PDB entry 5WZF | X-ray diffraction, 1.75 A resolution | chains A and B

[Chain A]
Molecule: 23S rRNA-specific endonuclease VapC20
Source organism: Mycobacterium tuberculosis H37Rv
Notes: EC 3.1.-.-
Reference sequence: P95004 (VPC20_MYCTU); residue numbers follow UniProt; this construct covers 2-131
Chain sequence (144 residues; each row starts with the number of its first residue; numbers below 1 keep their minus sign (Met-12 is residue -12)):
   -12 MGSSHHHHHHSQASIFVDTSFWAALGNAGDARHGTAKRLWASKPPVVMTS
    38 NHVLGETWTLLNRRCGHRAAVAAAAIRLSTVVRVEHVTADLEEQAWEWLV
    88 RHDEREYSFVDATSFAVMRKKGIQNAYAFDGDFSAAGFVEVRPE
Disordered / not traced: -12 to 0, 131
Construct notes: initiating methionine (-12); expression tag (-11 to 1)
Swiss-Prot annotation at these positions:
  - binding site (Mg(2+)): Asp5, Asp98
  - mutagenesis: Asp5 (D5A: Loss of 23S rRNA cleavage)

[Chain B]
Molecule: 23S rRNA-specific endonuclease VapC20
Source organism: Mycobacterium tuberculosis H37Rv
Notes: EC 3.1.-.-
Reference sequence: P95004 (VPC20_MYCTU); residues 2-131 here = UniProt positions 2-131
Chain sequence (144 residues; numbered -12 to 131; the number before each row is that of its first residue; numbers below 1 keep their minus sign (Met-12 is residue -12)):
   -12 MGSSHHHHHHSQASIFVDTSFWAALGNAGDARHGTAKRLWASKPPVVMTS
    38 NHVLGETWTLLNRRCGHRAAVAAAAIRLSTVVRVEHVTADLEEQAWEWLV
    88 RHDEREYSFVDATSFAVMRKKGIQNAYAFDGDFSAAGFVEVRPE
Disordered / not traced: -12 to -1, 131
Construct notes: initiating methionine (-12); expression tag (-11 to 1)
Modified residues: Cys52 (S-hydroxycysteine; CSO)
Swiss-Prot annotation at these positions:
  - binding site (Mg(2+)): Asp5, Asp98
  - mutagenesis: Asp5 (D5A: Loss of 23S rRNA cleavage)

[Interface between chain A and chain B]
Residue-residue contacts (50):
  Asn38(A) - Glu79(B)  hydrogen bond
  His39(A) - His39(B)
  Leu41(A) - Trp83(B)
  Gly42(A) - Trp83(B)
  Gly42(A) - Phe96(B)
  Trp45(A) - Trp83(B)  hydrophobic
  Trp45(A) - Leu86(B)
  Trp45(A) - Tyr94(B)  hydrogen bond (side chain-backbone)
  Trp45(A) - Phe96(B)
  Thr46(A) - Ser95(B)
  Thr46(A) - Phe96(B)  hydrogen bond (side chain-backbone)
  Asn49(A) - Glu93(B)
  Asn49(A) - Tyr94(B)  hydrogen bond (side chain-backbone)
  Arg50(A) - Glu93(B)  salt bridge
  His54(A) - Leu86(B)  hydrogen bond (side chain-backbone)
  His54(A) - Val87(B)  hydrogen bond (side chain-backbone)
  His54(A) - Asp90(B)
  Ala61(A) - Trp83(B)  hydrophobic
  Arg64(A) - Glu80(B)  salt bridge
  Arg64(A) - Trp83(B)
  His73(A) - His73(B)  hydrogen bond
  His73(A) - Val74(B)
  His73(A) - Thr75(B)
  His73(A) - Ala76(B)
  His73(A) - Glu79(B)  salt bridge
  Val74(A) - His73(B)
  Thr75(A) - His73(B)
  Ala76(A) - His73(B)
  Glu79(A) - Asn38(B)  hydrogen bond
  Glu79(A) - His73(B)  salt bridge
  Glu80(A) - Arg64(B)  salt bridge
  Trp83(A) - Leu41(B)
  Trp83(A) - Gly42(B)
  Trp83(A) - Trp45(B)  hydrophobic
  Trp83(A) - Ala61(B)  hydrophobic
  Trp83(A) - Arg64(B)
  Glu84(A) - Arg64(B)
  Leu86(A) - Trp45(B)
  Leu86(A) - His54(B)  hydrogen bond (backbone-side chain)
  Val87(A) - His54(B)  hydrogen bond (backbone-side chain)
  His89(A) - His54(B)
  Asp90(A) - His54(B)
  Glu93(A) - Asn49(B)
  Glu93(A) - Arg50(B)  salt bridge
  Tyr94(A) - Trp45(B)  hydrogen bond (backbone-side chain)
  Tyr94(A) - Asn49(B)  hydrogen bond (backbone-side chain)
  Ser95(A) - Thr46(B)
  Phe96(A) - Gly42(B)
  Phe96(A) - Trp45(B)
  Phe96(A) - Thr46(B)  hydrogen bond (backbone-side chain)
Other interface residues (no listed pair), chain A (28 interface residues in all): Val58
Other interface residues (no listed pair), chain B (28 interface residues in all): Val58, Glu84, His89

[Overview]
The chain A/chain B interface involves 28 residues from each chain; the contacts include 13 hydrogen bonds and
6 salt bridges. Among the polar pairs are Arg50(A)-Glu93(B), Arg64(A)-Glu80(B) and His73(A)-Glu79(B).
Here chain A is 23S rRNA-specific endonuclease VapC20 and chain B is 23S rRNA-specific endonuclease VapC20,
both from Mycobacterium tuberculosis H37Rv. Entry 5WZF (Crystal structure of Mycobacterium tuberculosis VapC20
(Rv2549c), Sarcin-Ricin loop cleaving toxin) was determined by X-ray diffraction together with 5WZ4 from the
same study.
